Entry 8I9W (electron microscopy, 3.10 A resolution); this record covers chains C1 and Le of the 52 polymer chains in the assembly.

Chain C1:
Molecule: 3341-nt RNA strand
From: Chaetomium thermophilum
Sequence (3341 nucleotides; row label = number of the first residue in the row):
     1 GGUUGACCUCGGAUCAGGUAGGAGGACCCGCUGAACUUAAGCAUAUCAAU
    51 AAGCGGAGGAAAAGAAACCAACAGGGAUUGCCCUAGUAACGGCGAGUGAA
   101 GCGGCAACAGCUCAAAUUUGAAAGCUGGCUUCGGCCCGCGUUGUAAUUUG
   151 GAGAGGAUGCUUUGGGCGAGGCUCCUUCUGAGUUCCCUGGAACGGGACGC
   201 CACAGAGGGUGAGAGCCCCGUAUAGUUGGAAGCCAAGCCUGUGUAAAGCU
   251 CCUUCGACGAGUCGAGUAGUUUGGGAAUGCUGCUCAAAAUGGGAGGUAAA
   301 UUUCUUCUAAAGCUAAAUACCGGCCAGAGACCGAUAGCGCACAAGUAGAG
   351 UGAUCGAAAGAUGAAAAGCACUUUGAAAAGAGGGUUAAAUAGCACGUGAA
   401 AUUGUUGAAAGGGAAGCGCUUGUGACCAGACUUGCGCCCGGCGGAUCAUC
   451 CGGUGUUCUCACCGGUGCACUCCGCCGGGCUCAGGCCAGCAUCGGUUCUG
   501 GCGGGGGGAUAAAGGCCCAGGGAAUGUGGCUCCUCCGGGAGUGUUAUAGC
   551 CCUGGGUGUAAUACCCUCGCCGGGACCGAGGACCGCGCUCUGCAAGGAUG
   601 CUGGCGUAAUGGUCACCAGCGACCCGUCUUGAAACACGGACCAAGGAGUC
   651 AAGGUUUUGCGCGAGUGUUUGGGUGUAAAACCCGCACGCGUAAUGAAAGU
   701 GAACGUAGGUGAGAGCUUCGGCGCAUCAUCGACCGAUCCUGAUGUAUUCG
   751 GAUGGAUUUGAGUAGGAGCGUUAAGCCUUGGACCCGAAAGAUGGUGAACU
   801 AUGCUUGGAUAGGGUGAAGCCAGAGGAAACUCUGGUGGAGGCUCGCAGCG
   851 GUUCUGACGUGCAAAUCGAUCGUCAAAUCUGAGCAUGGGGGCGAAAGACU
   901 AAUCGAACCAUCUAGUAGCUGGUUACCGCCGAAGUUUCCCUCAGGAUAGC
   951 AGUGUCGACCUUCAGUUUUAUGAGGUAAAGCGAAUGAUUAGGGACUCGGG
  1001 GGCGAUUUUUAGCCUUCAUCCAUUCUCAAACUUUAAAUAUGUAAGAAGCC
  1051 CUUGUUACUUAACUGAACGUGGGCAUUCGAAUGUAUCGACACUAGUGGGC
  1101 CAUUUUUGGUAAGCAGAACUGGCGAUGCGGGAUGAACCGAACGCGGGGUU
  1151 AAGGUGCCGGAGUGGACGCUCAUCAGACACCACAAAAGGCGUUAGUACAU
  1201 CUUGACAGCAGGACGGUGGCCAUGGAAGUCGGAAUCCGCUAAGGACUGUG
  1251 UAACAACUCACCUGCCGAAUGUACUAGCCCUGAAAAUGGAUGGCGCUCAA
  1301 GCGUCCCACCCAUACCCCGCCCUCAGGGUAGAAACGAUGCCCUGAGGAGU
  1351 AGGCGGCCGUGGAGGUCAGUGACGAAGCCUAGGGCGUGAGCCCGGGUCGA
  1401 ACGGCCUCUAGUGCAGAUCUUGGUGGUAGUAGCAAAUACUUCAAUGAGAA
  1451 CUUGAAGGACCGAAGUGGGGAAAGGUUCCAUGUGAACAGCGGUUGGACAU
  1501 GGGUUAGUCGAUCCUAAGCCAUAGGGAAGUUCCGUUUCAAAGGGGCACUC
  1551 GUGCCCCGUGUGGCGAAAGGGAAGCCGGUUAAUAUUCCGGCACCUGGAUG
  1601 UGGGUUUUGCGCGGCAACGCAACUGAACGCGGAGACGACGGCGGGGGCCC
  1651 CGGGCAGAGUUCUCUUUUCUUCUUAACGGUCUAUCACCCUGGAAACAGUU
  1701 UGUCUGGAGAUAGGGUUUAAUGGCCGGAAGAGCCCGACACUUCUGUCGGG
  1751 UCCGGUGCGCUCUCGACGUCCCUUGAAAAUCCGCGGGAGGGAAUAAUUCU
  1801 CACGCCAGGUCGUACUCAUAACCGCAGCAGGUCCCCAAGGUGAACAGCCU
  1851 CUGGUUGAUAGAACAAUGUAGAUAAGGGAAGUCGGCAAAAUAGAUCCGUA
  1901 ACUUCGGGAAAAGGAUUGGCUCUAAGGGUUGGGCACGUUGGGCUUUGGGC
  1951 GGACGCCCUGGGAGCAGAGGGCCUCUAGCCGGGCAACCGGCCGGCGGCCC
  2001 UCAGCACCCGGGGUUGAAGCCCUUAGCAGGCUUCGGCCGUCCGGCGUGCG
  2051 GUUAACAACCAACUUAGAACUGGUACGGACAGGGGGAAUCUGACUGUCUA
  2101 AUUAAAACAUAGCAUUGCGAUGGCCAGAAAGUGGUGUUGACGCAAUGUGA
  2151 UUUCUGCCCAGUGCUCUGAAUGUCAAAGUGAAGAAAUUCAACCAAGCGCG
  2201 GGUAAACGGCGGGAGUAACUAUGACUCUCUUAAGGUAGCCAAAUGCCUCG
  2251 UCAUCUAAUUAGUGACGCGCAUGAAUGGAUUAACGAGAUUCCCACUGUCC
  2301 CUAUCUACUAUCUAGCGAAACCACAGCCAAGGGAACGGGCUUGGCAAAAU
  2351 CAGCGGGGAAAGAAGACCCUGUUGAGCUUGACUCUAGUUUGACAUUGUGA
  2401 AAAGACAUAGGAGGUGUAGAAUAGGUGGGAGCUUCGGCGCCAGUGAAAUA
  2451 CCACUACUCCUAUUGUUUUUUUACUUAUUCAAUGAAGCGGGGCUGGACUU
  2501 GCGUCCAACUUCUGGAGUUAAGGUCCUUCGCGGGCCGACCCGGGUUGAAG
  2551 ACAUUGUCAGGUGGGGAGUUUGGCUGGGGCGGCACAUCUGUUAAACCAUA
  2601 ACGCAGGUGUCCUAAGGGGGGCUCAUGGAGAACAGAAAUCUCCAGUAGAA
  2651 CAAAAGGGUAAAAGUCCCCUUGAUUUUGAUUUUCAGUGUGAAUACAAACC
  2701 AUGAAAGUGUGGCCUAUCGAUCCUUUAGUCCCUCGAAAUUUGAGGCUAGA
  2751 GGUGCCAGAAAAGUUACCACAGGGAUAACUGGCUUGUGGCGGCCAAGCGU
  2801 UCAUAGCGACGUCGCUUUUUGAUCCUUCGAUGUCGGCUCUUCCUAUCAUA
  2851 CCGAAGCAGAAUUCGGUAAGCGUUGGAUUGUUCACCCACUAAUAGGGAAC
  2901 GUGAGCUGGGUUUAGACCGUCGUGAGACAGGUUAGUUUUACCCUACUGAU
  2951 GAACUCGUCGCAAUGGUAAUUCAGCUUAGUACGAGAGGAACCGCUGAUUC
  3001 AGAUAAUUGGUUUUUGCGGUUGUCCGACCGGGCAGUGCCGCGAAGCUACC
  3051 AUCUGCUGGAUAAUGGCUGAACGCCUCUAAGUCAGAAUCCAUGCCAGAAC
  3101 GCGACGAUACUACCCGCACGUUGUAGACGUAUAAGAAUAGGCUCCGGCCU
  3151 CGUAUCCUAGCAGGCGAUUCCUCCGCCGGCCUCGAAGUGGCCGUCGGUAA
  3201 UUCGCGUAUUGCAAUUUAGACACGCGCGGGAUCAAAUCCUUUGCAGACGA
  3251 CUUAGAUGUGCGAAAGGGUCCUGUAAGCAGUAGAGUAGCCUUGUUGUUAC
  3301 GAUCUGCUGAGGGUAAGCCCUCCUUCGCCUAGAUUUCCCAG
Not modelled in the structure: 1-2, 693-706, 803-884, 901-905, 987-1028, 1435-1858, 1887-1894, 1904-2070, 2082, 2093-2283, 2485-2545, 2571-2721, 2753-2756, 2801-2804, 2822-2828, 2833, 2909-2914, 2937-2940, 3338-3341

Chain Le:
Molecule: 60S ribosomal protein L32-like protein
From: Chaetomium thermophilum
UniProt: G0S6V4 (G0S6V4_CHATD); residue numbers follow UniProt; this construct covers 1-131
Sequence (131 residues; numbered 1 to 131; the number before each row is that of its first residue):
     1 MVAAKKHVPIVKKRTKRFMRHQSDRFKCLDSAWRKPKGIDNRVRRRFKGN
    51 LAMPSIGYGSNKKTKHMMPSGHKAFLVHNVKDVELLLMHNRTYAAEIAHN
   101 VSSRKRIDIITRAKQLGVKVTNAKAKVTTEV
Not modelled in the structure: 128-131

Interface between chain C1 and chain Le:
Contacting residue pairs (143; chain C1 residue first):
  A400(C1) - Lys27(Le)  phosphate contact
  A401(C1) - Lys27(Le)  salt bridge to the phosphate
  U402(C1) - Lys27(Le)  salt bridge to the phosphate
  G416(C1) - Asp24(Le)  hydrogen bond to the sugar
  C417(C1) - Asp24(Le)  sugar contact
  G418(C1) - Lys16(Le)  salt bridge to the phosphate
  G418(C1) - Leu51(Le)  sugar contact
  C419(C1) - Arg14(Le)  salt bridge to the phosphate
  C419(C1) - Lys16(Le)  salt bridge to the phosphate
  G429(C1) - Pro69(Le)  sugar contact
  G429(C1) - Ser70(Le)  phosphate contact
  G429(C1) - Lys119(Le)  hydrogen bond to the phosphate
  G429(C1) - Thr121(Le)  phosphate contact
  G429(C1) - Lys124(Le)  salt bridge to the phosphate
  A430(C1) - Ser70(Le)  phosphate contact
  A430(C1) - Lys119(Le)  salt bridge to the phosphate
  C431(C1) - Val2(Le)  phosphate contact
  G580(C1) - Val8(Le)  phosphate contact
  G580(C1) - Lys63(Le)  salt bridge to the phosphate
  G612(C1) - Thr15(Le)  phosphate contact
  U613(C1) - Thr15(Le)  phosphate contact
  G621(C1) - Lys48(Le)  phosphate contact
  G621(C1) - Gly49(Le)  hydrogen bond to the base
  A622(C1) - Arg42(Le)  hydrogen bond to the phosphate
  A622(C1) - Lys48(Le)  sugar contact
  A622(C1) - Gly49(Le)  sugar contact
  A622(C1) - Asn50(Le)  sugar contact
  C623(C1) - Arg42(Le)  salt bridge to the phosphate
  C624(C1) - Gln22(Le)  phosphate contact
  C624(C1) - Arg25(Le)  hydrogen bond to the sugar
  C625(C1) - His21(Le)  salt bridge to the phosphate
  C625(C1) - Gln22(Le)  hydrogen bond to the sugar
  G626(C1) - Gly38(Le)  phosphate contact
  G626(C1) - Asn41(Le)  phosphate contact
  C641(C1) - Phe26(Le)  phosphate contact
  C642(C1) - Lys27(Le)  hydrogen bond to the phosphate
  C642(C1) - Cys28(Le)  hydrogen bond to the phosphate
  A643(C1) - Cys28(Le)  phosphate contact
  A925(C1) - Arg34(Le)  salt bridge to the phosphate
  C926(C1) - Trp33(Le)  phosphate contact
  C926(C1) - Arg34(Le)  phosphate contact
  C926(C1) - Lys35(Le)  hydrogen bond to the phosphate
  C927(C1) - Trp33(Le)  hydrogen bond to the phosphate
  C927(C1) - Lys35(Le)  phosphate contact
  G928(C1) - Ser55(Le)  hydrogen bond to the phosphate
  G928(C1) - Ile56(Le)  hydrogen bond to the phosphate
  A1125(C1) - Ile39(Le)  sugar contact
  U1126(C1) - Arg44(Le)  salt bridge to the phosphate
  U1126(C1) - Arg45(Le)  salt bridge to the phosphate
  G1127(C1) - Arg45(Le)  salt bridge to the phosphate
  G1127(C1) - Arg46(Le)  hydrogen bond to the sugar
  G1127(C1) - Phe47(Le)  phosphate contact
  C1128(C1) - Phe47(Le)  phosphate contact
  C1128(C1) - Lys48(Le)  hydrogen bond to the phosphate
  G1129(C1) - Lys48(Le)  salt bridge to the phosphate
  G1143(C1) - Lys13(Le)  base contact
  G1143(C1) - Ser55(Le)  sugar contact
  G1143(C1) - Gly57(Le)  hydrogen bond to the base
  C1144(C1) - Lys13(Le)  sugar contact
  C1144(C1) - Gly57(Le)  sugar contact
  C1144(C1) - Tyr58(Le)  sugar contact
  C1320(C1) - Lys13(Le)  hydrogen bond to the base
  C1320(C1) - Gly59(Le)  sugar contact
  C1320(C1) - Asn61(Le)  phosphate contact
  C1321(C1) - Lys13(Le)  hydrogen bond to the sugar
  C1321(C1) - Ile56(Le)  hydrogen bond to the sugar
  C1321(C1) - Gly59(Le)  sugar contact
  C1321(C1) - Ser60(Le)  sugar contact
  C1321(C1) - Asn61(Le)  phosphate contact
  C1321(C1) - Lys62(Le)  salt bridge to the phosphate
  C1322(C1) - Ile56(Le)  sugar contact
  C1322(C1) - Lys62(Le)  salt bridge to the phosphate
  G1347(C1) - Ile56(Le)  base contact
  A1348(C1) - Arg46(Le)  phosphate contact
  G1349(C1) - Arg46(Le)  salt bridge to the phosphate
  U1350(C1) - Ile39(Le)  sugar contact
  U1350(C1) - Arg44(Le)  sugar contact
  A1368(C1) - Lys81(Le)  phosphate contact
  G1369(C1) - Asn79(Le)  hydrogen bond to the phosphate
  U1370(C1) - Asn79(Le)  hydrogen bond to the phosphate
  U1370(C1) - Asn100(Le)  hydrogen bond to the sugar
  U1370(C1) - Val101(Le)  phosphate contact
  U1370(C1) - Lys105(Le)  salt bridge to the phosphate
  G1371(C1) - Asn100(Le)  sugar contact
  G1371(C1) - Val101(Le)  phosphate contact
  G1371(C1) - Ser102(Le)  hydrogen bond to the phosphate
  G1371(C1) - Lys105(Le)  salt bridge to the phosphate
  A1372(C1) - Ser102(Le)  phosphate contact
  C1373(C1) - Ser102(Le)  sugar contact
  C1373(C1) - Ser103(Le)  phosphate contact
  C1373(C1) - Arg104(Le)  sugar contact
  G1374(C1) - Ser102(Le)  phosphate contact
  G1374(C1) - Ser103(Le)  hydrogen bond to the phosphate
  G1374(C1) - Lys126(Le)  phosphate contact
  A1375(C1) - Asn100(Le)  phosphate contact
  A1376(C1) - His99(Le)  salt bridge to the phosphate
  G1384(C1) - Pro69(Le)  phosphate contact
  C1385(C1) - Lys12(Le)  salt bridge to the phosphate
  C1385(C1) - His66(Le)  hydrogen bond to the sugar
  C1385(C1) - Met67(Le)  phosphate contact
  C1385(C1) - Pro69(Le)  phosphate contact
  G1386(C1) - Lys12(Le)  salt bridge to the phosphate
  G1386(C1) - Arg17(Le)  hydrogen bond to the base
  G1386(C1) - Ser60(Le)  phosphate contact
  G1386(C1) - Thr64(Le)  phosphate contact
  G1386(C1) - Lys65(Le)  phosphate contact
  G1386(C1) - His66(Le)  hydrogen bond to the phosphate
  U1387(C1) - Phe18(Le)  sugar contact
  U1387(C1) - Pro54(Le)  sugar contact
  U1387(C1) - Ser55(Le)  sugar contact
  U1387(C1) - Ile56(Le)  base contact
  U1387(C1) - Tyr58(Le)  sugar contact
  U1387(C1) - Gly59(Le)  phosphate contact
  U1387(C1) - Ser60(Le)  hydrogen bond to the phosphate
  U1387(C1) - Lys65(Le)  phosphate contact
  G1388(C1) - Phe18(Le)  sugar contact
  G1388(C1) - Trp33(Le)  phosphate contact
  G1388(C1) - Pro54(Le)  sugar contact
  A1389(C1) - Arg17(Le)  salt bridge to the phosphate
  A1389(C1) - Ala32(Le)  phosphate contact
  A1389(C1) - Trp33(Le)  hydrogen bond to the phosphate
  A1389(C1) - Arg34(Le)  hydrogen bond to the phosphate
  G1390(C1) - Arg17(Le)  base contact
  G1390(C1) - Ala32(Le)  phosphate contact
  G1390(C1) - Arg34(Le)  salt bridge to the phosphate
  C1392(C1) - Leu76(Le)  sugar contact
  C1392(C1) - Glu96(Le)  hydrogen bond to the sugar
  C1393(C1) - Glu96(Le)  sugar contact
  C1393(C1) - Ile97(Le)  sugar contact
  C1393(C1) - Ala98(Le)  phosphate contact
  C1393(C1) - His99(Le)  salt bridge to the phosphate
  C1393(C1) - Asn122(Le)  hydrogen bond to the phosphate
  G1394(C1) - His99(Le)  phosphate contact
  G1394(C1) - Arg106(Le)  salt bridge to the phosphate
  G1394(C1) - Ala125(Le)  phosphate contact
  G1395(C1) - Ala125(Le)  phosphate contact
  A1415(C1) - Arg20(Le)  salt bridge to the phosphate
  A1415(C1) - Gln22(Le)  hydrogen bond to the base
  A1415(C1) - Phe26(Le)  base contact
  A1415(C1) - Cys28(Le)  sugar contact
  A1415(C1) - Leu29(Le)  base contact
  A2323(C1) - Arg25(Le)  hydrogen bond to the base
  C2324(C1) - Arg25(Le)  hydrogen bond to the sugar
Other interface residues (no listed pair), chain C1 (66 interface residues in all): A633, G1319, G1383
Other interface residues (no listed pair), chain Le (75 interface residues in all): Ala3, Met19, Asp40, Met68, His78

Summary:
66 residues of chain C1 and 75 residues of chain Le are in contact, with 34 hydrogen bonds and 28 salt
bridges. Among the polar pairs are G621(C1)-Gly49(Le), G1143(C1)-Gly57(Le) and C1320(C1)-Lys13(Le).
Here chain C1 is a 3341-nt RNA strand and chain Le is 60S ribosomal protein L32-like protein, both from
Chaetomium thermophilum. Entry 8I9W (Cryo-EM structure of a Chaetomium thermophilum pre-60S ribosomal subunit
- Dbp10-3) was determined by electron microscopy, deposited together with 8I9P, 8I9T, 8I9V, 8I9X, 8I9Y, 8I9Z
and 8IA0.
